PDB entry 2V4J | X-ray diffraction, 2.10 A resolution | chains B and C of the 6 polymer chains in the assembly

Chain B:
Protein: Sulfite reductase, dissimilatory-type subunit beta
Organism: Desulfovibrio vulgaris
Notes: EC 1.8.99.3
Reference sequence: P45575 (DSVB_DESVH); residues 1-381 here = UniProt positions 1-381
Chain sequence (381 residues; each row starts with the number of its first residue):
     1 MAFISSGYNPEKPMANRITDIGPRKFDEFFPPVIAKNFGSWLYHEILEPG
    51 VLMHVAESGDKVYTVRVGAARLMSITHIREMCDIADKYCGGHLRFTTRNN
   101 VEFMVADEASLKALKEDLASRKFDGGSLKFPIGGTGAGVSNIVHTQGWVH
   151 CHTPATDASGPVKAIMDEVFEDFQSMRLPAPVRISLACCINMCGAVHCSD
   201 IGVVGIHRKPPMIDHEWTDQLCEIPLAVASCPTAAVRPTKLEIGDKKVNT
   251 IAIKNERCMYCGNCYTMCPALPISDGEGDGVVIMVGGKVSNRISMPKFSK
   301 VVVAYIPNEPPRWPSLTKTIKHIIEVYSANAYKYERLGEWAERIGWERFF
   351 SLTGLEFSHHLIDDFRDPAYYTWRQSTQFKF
Unresolved in the structure: 1
Curated features (UniProtKB/Swiss-Prot):
  - binding site ([4Fe-4S] cluster): C151, C188, C189, C193, C231, C258, C261, C264
  - binding site (siroheme): C193
Disulfides: C222-C268
Metal / ion sites: 4Fe-4S cluster Fe site 1: C151, C188, C189, C193; siroheme Fe: C193 (together with sulfite ion); 4Fe-4S cluster Fe site 2: C231, C258, C261, C264
Small-molecule neighbours:
  - 4Fe-4S cluster (SF4), molecule 1: T145, Q146, C151, T153, P154, A187, C188, C189, N191, M192, C193
  - 4Fe-4S cluster (SF4), molecule 2: P211, S230, C231, P232, T233, A235, V236, I253, C258, M259, Y260, C261, G262, N263, C264, I273
  - Sirohydrochlorin (SH0; 3,3',3'',3'''-[(1R,2S,3S,4S,7S,8S,11S,12S,13S,16S,19S)-3,8,13,17-tetrakis(carboxylatomethyl)-8,13-dimethyl-1,2,3,4,7,8,11,12,13,16,19,20,22,24-tetradecahydroporphyrin-2,7,12,18-tetrayl]tetrapropanoate): H44, I46, L52, H54, R66, R94, T96, T97, R98, N100, E102, G134, T135, G136, S140, V143, P181, R183, C198, K288, V289, S290, R292, R336
  - siroheme (SRM): R71, H144, T145, Q146, H150, C151, H152, N191, M192, C193, G194, T266
Reported in the primary citation:
  - 4Fe-4S cluster coordination: C151, C231
  - siroheme coordination: C193
  - binding site for siroheme: R71, H150, H152
  - binding site for Sirohydrochlorin: S140, P181

Chain C:
Protein: Sulfite reductase, dissimilatory-type subunit gamma
Organism: Desulfovibrio vulgaris
Notes: EC 1.8.99.3
Reference sequence: P45573 (DSVC_DESVH); residue numbers follow UniProt; this construct covers 1-105
Chain sequence (105 residues; each row starts with the number of its first residue):
     1 MAEVTYKGKSFEVDEDGFLLRFDDWCPEWVEYVKESEGISDISPDHQKII
    51 DFLQDYYKKNGIAPMVRILSKNTGFKLKEVYELFPSGPGKGACKMAGLPK
   101 PTGCV
Unresolved in the structure: 1-2
Reported in the primary citation:
  - binding site for siroheme: C104
  - catalytic residues: C104 (proposed by the authors, not directly observed)

Chain B / chain C interface:
Contacting residue pairs - 16 pairs, chain B then chain C:
  W217(B) with L20(C), hydrophobic; R21(C)
  Q220(B) with L20(C); R21(C)
  L221(B) with L20(C), hydrophobic; P99(C)
  E223(B) with G61(C); I62(C); A63(C), hydrogen bond (side chain-backbone)
  P225(B) with N60(C); G61(C); I62(C), hydrophobic
  L226(B) with I62(C), hydrophobic
  T266(B) with T102(C); G103(C), hydrogen bond (backbone-backbone)
  M267(B) with T102(C), hydrogen bond (backbone-side chain)
Other interface residues (no listed pair), chain B (13 interface residues in all): D219, C222, I224, C268, P269
Other interface residues (no listed pair), chain C (12 interface residues in all): E12, F22, Y57

Overview:
13 residues of chain B face 12 of chain C across their interface, with 3 hydrogen bonds. Among the polar pairs
are E223(B)-A63(C), M267(B)-T102(C) and T266(B)-G103(C). Bound to chain B: Sirohydrochlorin, 4Fe-4S cluster
and siroheme. From the paper: the catalytic residue C104(C); a binding site for siroheme at R71(B), H150(B)
and C104(C) among others.
Here chain B is Sulfite reductase, dissimilatory-type subunit beta and chain C is Sulfite reductase,
dissimilatory-type subunit gamma, both from Desulfovibrio vulgaris. Entry 2V4J (THE CRYSTAL STRUCTURE OF
Desulfovibrio vulgaris DISSIMILATORY SULFITE REDUCTASE BOUND TO DsrC PROVIDES NOVEL INSIGHTS INTO ...) was
determined by X-ray diffraction.
